6H39 - chains V and W of the 28 polymer chains in the assembly; structure by X-ray diffraction, 2.50 A resolution.

== Chain V ==
Name: Proteasome subunit beta type-2
Source organism: Saccharomyces cerevisiae (strain ATCC 204508 / S288c)
Notes: EC 3.4.25.1
UniProtKB: P25043 (PSB2_YEAST); residues 1-232 here correspond to UniProt positions 30-261 (UniProt number = residue number + 29)
Sequence (232 residues; row label = number of the first residue in the row):
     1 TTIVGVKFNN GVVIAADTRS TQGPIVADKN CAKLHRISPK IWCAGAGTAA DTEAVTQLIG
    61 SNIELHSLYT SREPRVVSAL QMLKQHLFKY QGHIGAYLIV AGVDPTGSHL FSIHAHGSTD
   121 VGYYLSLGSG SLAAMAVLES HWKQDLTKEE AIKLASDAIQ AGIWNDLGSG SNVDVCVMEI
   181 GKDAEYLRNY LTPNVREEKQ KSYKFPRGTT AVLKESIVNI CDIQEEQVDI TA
Disordered / not traced: 223-232
Curated features (UniProtKB/Swiss-Prot):
  - active site: Thr1 (Nucleophile)
Bound ions: Mg2+: Ile163, Asp166, Ser169 (shared with 1 residue of chain L)

== Chain W ==
Name: Proteasome subunit beta type-3
Source organism: Saccharomyces cerevisiae (strain ATCC 204508 / S288c)
Notes: EC 3.4.25.1
UniProtKB: P25451 (PSB3_YEAST); residues 0-204 here correspond to UniProt positions 1-205 (UniProt number = residue number + 1)
Sequence (205 residues; each row starts with the number of its first residue; numbering starts at 0):
     0 MSDPSSINGG IVVAMTGKDC VAIACDLRLG SQSLGVSNKF EKIFHYGHVF LGITGLATDV
    60 TTLNEMFRYK TNLYKLKEER AIEPETFTQL VSSSLYERRF GPYFVGPVVA GINSKSGKPF
   120 IAGFDLIGCI DEAKDFIVSG TASDQLFGMC ESLYEPNLEP EDLFETISQA LLNAADRDAL
   180 SGWGAVVYII KKDEVVKRYL KMRQD
Disordered / not traced: 0
Curated features (UniProtKB/Swiss-Prot):
  - modified residue: Ser30 (Phosphoserine)
  - cross-link: Lys69 (Glycyl lysine isopeptide (Lys-Gly) (interchain with G-Cter in ubiquitin))
Bound ions: Mg2+: Asp204 (shared with 3 residues of chain K)

== How chain V and chain W interact ==
Residue-residue contacts (53):
  Ile25(V) - Asp143(W)
  Ile25(V) - Phe146(W)  hydrophobic
  Val26(V) - Phe146(W)
  Ala27(V) - Phe146(W)  hydrophobic
  Asp28(V) - Asp130(W)
  Asp28(V) - Glu131(W)
  Lys29(V) - Glu150(W)  salt bridge
  Ala49(V) - Cys128(W)  hydrophobic
  Ala50(V) - Tyr95(W)
  Ala50(V) - Ile126(W)  hydrophobic
  Ala50(V) - Cys128(W)
  Asp51(V) - Tyr95(W)  hydrogen bond
  Asp51(V) - Arg98(W)  salt bridge
  Ala54(V) - Tyr95(W)
  Tyr90(V) - Phe99(W)  hydrophobic
  His93(V) - Arg98(W)  hydrogen bond (backbone-side chain)
  His93(V) - Phe99(W)
  Arg196(V) - Glu150(W)  salt bridge
  Lys199(V) - Ser151(W)
  Lys199(V) - Tyr153(W)  hydrogen bond (side chain-backbone)
  Ser202(V) - Glu154(W)  hydrogen bond
  Tyr203(V) - Ser151(W)
  Tyr203(V) - Leu152(W)  hydrophobic
  Lys204(V) - Glu154(W)
  Phe205(V) - Leu152(W)  hydrophobic
  Phe205(V) - Gln168(W)
  Arg207(V) - Glu160(W)
  Arg207(V) - Asp161(W)  salt bridge
  Gly208(V) - Glu164(W)  hydrogen bond (backbone-side chain)
  Thr209(V) - Glu164(W)
  Thr210(V) - Glu164(W)  hydrogen bond
  Thr210(V) - Ser167(W)
  Thr210(V) - Gln168(W)  hydrogen bond
  Thr210(V) - Leu199(W)
  Ala211(V) - Leu199(W)
  Ala211(V) - Lys200(W)  hydrogen bond (backbone-backbone)
  Val212(V) - Phe163(W)  hydrophobic
  Val212(V) - Tyr198(W)
  Leu213(V) - Tyr198(W)  hydrogen bond (backbone-backbone)
  Leu213(V) - Leu199(W)
  Leu213(V) - Lys200(W)
  Lys214(V) - Arg197(W)
  Lys214(V) - Tyr198(W)  hydrogen bond (backbone-backbone)
  Glu215(V) - Lys196(W)
  Glu215(V) - Arg197(W)  salt bridge
  Ser216(V) - Val195(W)
  Ser216(V) - Lys196(W)  hydrogen bond (backbone-backbone)
  Ile217(V) - Val194(W)
  Val218(V) - Val194(W)  hydrogen bond (backbone-backbone)
  Val218(V) - Lys196(W)
  Asn219(V) - His44(W)
  Ile220(V) - Val194(W)  hydrophobic
  Asp222(V) - Lys74(W)  salt bridge
Also at the interface, not in a pair above, chain V (36 interface residues in all): Gln22, Thr48, Ile94, Pro206
Also at the interface, not in a pair above, chain W (36 interface residues in all): Gly46, His47, Phe49, Glu158, Leu171, Tyr187, Glu193

== In short ==
The chain V/chain W interface involves 36 residues from each chain; the contacts include 12 hydrogen bonds and
6 salt bridges. Polar contacts include Lys29(V)-Glu150(W), Asp51(V)-Arg98(W) and Arg196(V)-Glu150(W).
Ile163(V), Asp166(V) and Ser169(V) coordinate Mg2+. UniProt lists active-site residue Thr1(V) on chain V.
Chain V is Proteasome subunit beta type-2 and chain W is Proteasome subunit beta type-3, both from
Saccharomyces cerevisiae (strain ATCC 204508 / S288c); the structure, Yeast 20S proteasome in complex with the
peptidic non-covalent binding inhibitor RTS-V5, was determined by X-ray diffraction, deposited together with
6CW8.
